Entry 8VFZ (electron microscopy, 4.10 A resolution (low resolution: residue-level contacts below are approximate; hydrogen-bond / salt-bridge calls are withheld)); this record covers chains I and A of the 12 polymer chains in the assembly.

Chain I:
Molecule: 186-nt DNA strand
Sequence (186 nucleotides; each row starts with the number of its first residue):
     1 ATCCGAGATG GTACTTTGTG TCTCCTGCTC TGTCAGCAGG GCACTGTACT TGCTGATACC
    61 AGGGAATGTT TGTTCTTAAA TACCATCATT CCGGACGTGT TTGCCTTGGC CAGTTTTCCA
   121 TGTACATGCA GAAAGAAGTT TGGACTGATC AATACAGTCC TCTGCCTTTA AAGCAATAGG
   181 AAAGAT
Unresolved in the structure: 1-15

Chain A:
Molecule: Histone H3.1
Source organism: Homo sapiens
UniProtKB: P68431 (H31_HUMAN); residues 0-135 here correspond to UniProt positions 1-136 (UniProt number = residue number + 1)
Sequence (136 residues; numbered 0 to 135; the number before each row is that of its first residue; numbering starts at 0):
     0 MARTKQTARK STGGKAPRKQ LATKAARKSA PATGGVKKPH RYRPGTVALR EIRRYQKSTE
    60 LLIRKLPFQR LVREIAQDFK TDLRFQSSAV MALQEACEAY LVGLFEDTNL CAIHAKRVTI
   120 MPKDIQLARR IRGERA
Unresolved in the structure: 0-36, 134-135
UniProt features mapped onto this chain:
  - modified residue: Arg2 (Asymmetric dimethylarginine), Thr3 (Phosphothreonine), Lys4 (Allysine), Gln5 (5-glutamyl dopamine), Thr6 (Phosphothreonine), Arg8 (Citrulline), Lys9 (N6,N6,N6-trimethyllysine), Ser10 (ADP-ribosylserine), Thr11 (Phosphothreonine), Lys14 (N6-(2-hydroxyisobutyryl)lysine), Arg17 (Asymmetric dimethylarginine), Lys18 (N6-(2-hydroxyisobutyryl)lysine), Lys23 (N6-(2-hydroxyisobutyryl)lysine), Arg26 (Citrulline), Lys27 (N6,N6,N6-trimethyllysine), Ser28 (ADP-ribosylserine), Lys36 (N6,N6,N6-trimethyllysine), Lys37 (N6-methyllysine), Tyr41 (Phosphotyrosine), Lys56 (N6,N6,N6-trimethyllysine) and 8 more in UniProt
  - lipidation: Lys18 (N6-decanoyllysine)

Interface between chain I and chain A:
Pairs across the interface - 29 pairs, chain I then chain A:
  DT47(I) - His39(A)
  DT47(I) - Tyr41(A)
  DA48(I) - Tyr41(A)
  DA48(I) - Arg49(A)
  DC49(I) - Arg49(A)
  DC49(I) - Arg53(A)
  DT50(I) - Lys56(A)
  DG122(I) - Arg40(A)
  DG122(I) - Pro43(A)
  DG122(I) - Gly44(A)
  DT123(I) - Arg40(A)
  DT123(I) - Tyr41(A)
  DT123(I) - Arg42(A)
  DT123(I) - Pro43(A)
  DT123(I) - Gly44(A)
  DT123(I) - Thr45(A)
  DT123(I) - Val46(A)
  DT123(I) - Ala47(A)
  DA124(I) - Arg40(A)
  DA124(I) - Tyr41(A)
  DA124(I) - Val46(A)
  DG131(I) - Arg63(A)
  DG131(I) - Leu65(A)
  DG131(I) - Pro66(A)
  DG131(I) - Arg69(A)
  DA132(I) - Arg63(A)
  DA132(I) - Lys64(A)
  DA132(I) - Leu65(A)
  DA133(I) - Lys64(A)
Interface residues without a listed pair, chain I (14 interface residues in all): DG46, DT121, DT140, DT141
Interface residues without a listed pair, chain A (19 interface residues in all): Arg83, Thr118

In short:
The interface between chain I and chain A involves 14 residues on one side and 19 on the other.
Chain I is a 186-nt DNA strand and chain A is Histone H3.1 (Homo sapiens); the structure, Cryo-EM structure of
FoxA1 in complex with ALBN1 nucleosome (class 2), was determined by electron microscopy (same publication as
8VFX and 8VFY).
